PDB entry 1ILS | X-ray diffraction, 2.20 A resolution | chains A and C

[Chain A (and C)]
Molecule: Azurin
From: Pseudomonas aeruginosa
Notes: chain C of this document is another copy of the same molecule, construct and numbering; everything in this record applies to it too
UniProtKB: P00282 (AZUR_PSEAE); residues 1-128 here correspond to UniProt positions 21-148 (UniProt number = residue number + 20)
Sequence (128 residues; numbered 1 to 128; the number before each row is that of its first residue):
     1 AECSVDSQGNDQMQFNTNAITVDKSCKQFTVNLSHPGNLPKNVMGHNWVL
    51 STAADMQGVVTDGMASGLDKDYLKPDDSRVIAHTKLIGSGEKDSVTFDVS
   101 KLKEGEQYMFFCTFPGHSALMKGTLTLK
Disulfides: C3-C26
Differences from the reference sequence: engineered mutation S7 (Ile27 in P00282)
Ion coordination: Cu ion: H46, C112, H117
Curated features (UniProtKB/Swiss-Prot):
  - binding site (Cu cation): H46, C112, H117, M121

[How chain A and chain C interact]
Contacting residue pairs (15):
  M13(A) - M13(C)  hydrophobic
  M13(A) - G116(C)
  L39(A) - P115(C)  hydrophobic
  N42(A) - N42(C)  hydrogen bond (side chain-backbone)
  N42(A) - V43(C)
  V43(A) - Y72(C)
  V43(A) - F114(C)  hydrophobic
  V43(A) - P115(C)  hydrophobic
  M44(A) - P115(C)
  L68(A) - V43(C)  hydrophobic
  Y72(A) - L39(C)
  Y72(A) - V43(C)
  F114(A) - V43(C)  hydrophobic
  P115(A) - L39(C)  hydrophobic
  P115(A) - M44(C)
Interface residues without a listed pair, chain A (12 interface residues in all): M64, G116, L120
Interface residues without a listed pair, chain C (13 interface residues in all): D11, Q12, M64, L120

[Overview]
The interface between chain A and chain C involves 12 residues on one side and 13 on the other; the contacts
include 1 hydrogen bond. The hydrogen-bonded pair is N42(A)-N42(C). Curated annotation (UniProt) lists 4 Cu
cation-binding residues on chain A.
Both chains are Azurin (Pseudomonas aeruginosa). Entry 1ILS (X-ray crystal structure the two site-specific
mutants ILE7SER and phe110ser of azurin from pseudomonas aeruginosa) was determined by X-ray diffraction (same
publication as 1ILU).
